3HXG - chains A and C; structure by X-ray diffraction, 2.10 A resolution.

[Chain A]
Molecule: Eukaryotic Translation Initiation Factor 4E
From: Schistosoma mansoni
Amino-acid sequence (189 residues; each row starts with the number of its first residue):
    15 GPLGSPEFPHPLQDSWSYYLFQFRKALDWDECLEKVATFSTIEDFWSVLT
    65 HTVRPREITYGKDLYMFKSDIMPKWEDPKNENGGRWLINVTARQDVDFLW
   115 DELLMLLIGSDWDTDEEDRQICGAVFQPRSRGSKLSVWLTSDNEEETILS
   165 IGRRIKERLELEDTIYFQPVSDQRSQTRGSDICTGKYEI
Unresolved in the structure: 15-20
Ligand contacts: 7-methyl-gpppa (GTA; p1-7-methylguanosine-P3-adenosine-5',5'-triphosphate): Phe35, Phe37, Trp43, Gly75, Asp77, Tyr79, Lys88, Trp89, Glu90, Gln141, Arg143, Lys148, Trp152, Gln190, Arg192
From the paper describing this entry:
  - binding site for 7-methyl-gpppa: Trp43, Trp89, Glu90
  - contacts within the chain: Glu90-Arg188

[Chain C]
Molecule: Eukaryotic translation initiation factor 4E-binding protein 1
UniProtKB: Q13541 (4EBP1_HUMAN); residues 5-21 here correspond to UniProt positions 51-67 (UniProt number = residue number + 46)
Amino-acid sequence (21 residues; numbered 1 to 21; the number before each row is that of its first residue):
     1 SGSGRIIYDRKFLMECRNSPV
Unresolved in the structure: 1-3, 19-21
Construct notes: insertion (1-4)
Curated features (UniProtKB/Swiss-Prot):
  - motif: Tyr8 to Met14 (YXXXXLphi motif)
  - modified residue: Tyr8 (Phosphotyrosine), Ser19 (Phosphoserine)
  - cross-link: Lys11 (Glycyl lysine isopeptide (Lys-Gly) (interchain with G-Cter in ubiquitin))

[Chain A / chain C interface]
Contacting residue pairs (31; chain A residue first):
  His24(A) with Tyr8(C); Phe12(C)
  Pro25(A) with Ile6(C); Tyr8(C), hydrogen bond (backbone-side chain)
  Leu26(A) with Ile6(C)
  Gln27(A) with Gly4(C); Arg5(C); Ile6(C), hydrogen bond (side chain-backbone)
  Ile56(A) with Tyr8(C), hydrophobic; Phe12(C), hydrophobic; Leu13(C), hydrophobic; Cys16(C), hydrophobic
  Trp60(A) with Leu13(C), hydrogen bond (side chain-backbone); Arg17(C)
  Glu116(A) with Arg10(C), salt bridge
  Met119(A) with Leu13(C); Met14(C), hydrophobic
  Ile122(A) with Leu13(C), hydrophobic
  Gly123(A) with Ile6(C); Ile7(C); Tyr8(C), hydrogen bond (backbone-backbone)
  Ser124(A) with Arg5(C), hydrogen bond (backbone-side chain); Ile6(C); Ile7(C)
  Asp125(A) with Ile7(C); Asp9(C)
  Trp126(A) with Arg5(C), hydrogen bond (backbone-side chain)
  Asp127(A) with Arg5(C), hydrogen bond (backbone-side chain)
  Thr128(A) with Arg5(C), hydrogen bond (backbone-side chain)
  Asp129(A) with Arg5(C), salt bridge
  Asp132(A) with Arg5(C)

[Overview]
The interface between chain A and chain C involves 17 residues on one side and 12 on the other; the contacts
include 8 hydrogen bonds and 2 salt bridges. Polar pairs include Glu116(A)-Arg10(C), Asp129(A)-Arg5(C) and
Pro25(A)-Tyr8(C). From the paper: a binding site for 7-methyl-gpppa at Trp43(A), Trp89(A) and Glu90(A);
contacts within the chain involving Glu90(A) and Arg188(A).
Here chain A is Eukaryotic Translation Initiation Factor 4E (Schistosoma mansoni) and chain C is Eukaryotic
translation initiation factor 4E-binding protein 1. Entry 3HXG (Crystal structure of Schistsome eIF4E
complexed with m7GpppA and 4E-BP) was determined by X-ray diffraction, deposited together with 3HXI.
